PDB entry 6IEQ | X-ray diffraction, 3.90 A resolution | chains G and L of the 3 polymer chains in the assembly

Chain G:
Molecule: Envelope glycoprotein gp160
Organism: Human immunodeficiency virus 1
Amino-acid sequence (497 residues; each row starts with the number of its first residue; note: 22 numbers in that range are skipped by the numbering (no residue carries them; nothing is unmodelled there); numbers below 1 keep their minus sign (Met-4 is residue -4); X marks 5 residues of unknown identity (built as UNK)):
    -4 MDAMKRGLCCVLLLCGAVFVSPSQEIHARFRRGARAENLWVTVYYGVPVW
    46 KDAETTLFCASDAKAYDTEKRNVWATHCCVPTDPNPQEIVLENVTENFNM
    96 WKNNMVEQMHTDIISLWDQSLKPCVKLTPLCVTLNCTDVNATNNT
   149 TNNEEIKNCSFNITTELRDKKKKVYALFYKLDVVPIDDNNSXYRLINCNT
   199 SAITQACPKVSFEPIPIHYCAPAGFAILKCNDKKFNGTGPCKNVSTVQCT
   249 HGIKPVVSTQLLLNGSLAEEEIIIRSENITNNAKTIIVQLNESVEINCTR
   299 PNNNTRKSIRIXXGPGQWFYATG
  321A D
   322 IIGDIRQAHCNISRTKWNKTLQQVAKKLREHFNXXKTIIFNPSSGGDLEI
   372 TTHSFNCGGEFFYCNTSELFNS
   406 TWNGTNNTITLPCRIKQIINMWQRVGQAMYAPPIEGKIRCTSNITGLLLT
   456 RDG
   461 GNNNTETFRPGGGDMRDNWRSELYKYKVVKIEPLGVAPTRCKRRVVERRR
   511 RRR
Not modelled in the structure: -4 to 31, 149-151, 190, 310-311, 355-356, 406-410, 461, 506-513
Disulfides: Cys54-Cys74, Cys119-Cys205, Cys126-Cys196, Cys131-Cys157, Cys218-Cys247, Cys228-Cys239, Cys296-Cys331, Cys378-Cys445, Cys385-Cys418
Covalently attached groups: N-acetylglucosamine (NAG) linked to Asn88, Asn130, Asn160, Asn229, Asn234, Asn276
Residues lining bound ligands: N-acetylglucosamine (NAG; 2-acetamido-2-deoxy-beta-D-glucopyranose): Arg192, Ile194, Asn197, Thr198
What the authors report for this chain:
  - post-translational modification sites: Asn160, Asn332
  - post-translational modification sites: Asn301 (proposed by the authors, not directly observed)
  - mutagenesis - D368R: abolished binding to CD4 (citing earlier work)
  - mutagenesis - K169E: abolished binding to five sera
  - mutagenesis - N160K: increased binding to five sera

Chain L:
Molecule: PGT124 Fab Light Chain
Organism: Homo sapiens
Notes: antibody fragment or engineered binder
Amino-acid sequence (214 residues; row label = number of the first residue in the row; a row labelled like 67A-67C holds insertion residues (67A, then the next letters in order)):
     6 SYVSPLSVALGETARISCGRQALGSRAVQWYQHKPGQAPILLIYNNQDRP
    56 SGIPERFSGTPD
67A-67C INF
    68 GTTATLTISGVEVGDEADYYCHMWDSRS
95A-95C GFS
    96 WSFGGATRLTVLSQPKAAPSVTLFPPSSEELQANKATLVCLISDFYPGAV
   146 TVAWKADSSPVKAGVETTTPSKQSNNKYAASSYLSLTPEQWKSHKSYSCQ
   196 VTHEGSTVEKTVAPTECS
Not modelled in the structure: 6, 211-213
Disulfides: Cys23-Cys88, Cys135-Cys194

Chain G / chain L interface:
Residue-residue contacts - 11 pairs, chain G then chain L:
  Asn135(G) with Arg94(L), hydrogen bond (backbone-side chain)
  Ala136(G) with Arg94(L)
  Thr137(G) with Ser93(L), hydrogen bond (side chain-backbone)
  Ile322(G) with Arg94(L), hydrogen bond (backbone-side chain)
  Ile323(G) with Phe67C(L), hydrophobic
  Gly324(G) with Leu28(L); Arg94(L), hydrogen bond (backbone-side chain)
  Asp325(G) with Gly29(L); Ser30(L), hydrogen bond; Ser93(L), hydrogen bond
  Ile326(G) with Arg94(L)
Also at the interface, not in a pair above, chain G (9 interface residues in all): Val134

Summary:
9 residues of chain G and 6 residues of chain L are in contact; the contacts include 6 hydrogen bonds. Polar
pairs include Asn135(G)-Arg94(L), Thr137(G)-Ser93(L) and Ile322(G)-Arg94(L). Ligands of chain G:
N-acetylglucosamine. From the paper: D368R of chain G abolishes binding to CD4; modification sites Asn160(G),
Asn332(G) and Asn301(G); 3 substitutions were tested in all.
Chain G is Envelope glycoprotein gp160 (Human immunodeficiency virus 1) and chain L is PGT124 Fab Light Chain
(Homo sapiens); the structure, Crystal Structure of HIV-1 Env ConM SOSIP.v7 in Complex with bNAb PGT124 and
35O22, was determined by X-ray diffraction.
